Entry 6EEW (X-ray diffraction, 2.05 A resolution); this record covers chains A and B.

# Chain A (and B)
Molecule: Aromatic-L-amino-acid decarboxylase
From: Catharanthus roseus
Notes: EC 4.1.1.28; chain B of this document is another copy of the same molecule, construct and numbering; everything in this record applies to it too
Reference sequence: P17770 (DDC_CATRO); residues 1-500 here = UniProt positions 1-500
Chain sequence (500 residues; numbered 1 to 500; the number before each row is that of its first residue):
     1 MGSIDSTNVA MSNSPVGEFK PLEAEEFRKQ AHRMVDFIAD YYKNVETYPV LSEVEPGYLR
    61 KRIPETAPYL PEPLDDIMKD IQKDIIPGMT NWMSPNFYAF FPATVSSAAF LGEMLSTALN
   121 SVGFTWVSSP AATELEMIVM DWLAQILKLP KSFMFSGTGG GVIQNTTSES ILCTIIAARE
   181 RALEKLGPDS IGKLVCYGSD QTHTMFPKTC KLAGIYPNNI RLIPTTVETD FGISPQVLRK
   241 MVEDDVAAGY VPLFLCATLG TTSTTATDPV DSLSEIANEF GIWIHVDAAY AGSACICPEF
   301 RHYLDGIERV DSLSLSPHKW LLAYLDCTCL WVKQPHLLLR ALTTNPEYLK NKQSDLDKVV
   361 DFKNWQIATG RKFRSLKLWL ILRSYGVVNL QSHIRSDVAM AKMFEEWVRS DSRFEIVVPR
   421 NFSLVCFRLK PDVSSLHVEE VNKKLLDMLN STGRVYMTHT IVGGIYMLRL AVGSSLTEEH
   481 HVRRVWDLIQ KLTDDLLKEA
Not modelled in the structure: 1-18, 498-500 (chain B: 1-18, 346-356, 498-500)
Construct notes: conflict A401 (Gly in P17770)
Modified / non-standard residues: K319 ((2S)-2-amino-6-[[3-hydroxy-2-methyl-5-(phosphonooxymethyl)pyridin-4-yl]methylideneamino]hexanoic acid; LLP)
Metal / ion sites: Ca2+ near D397 (its only coordinating residue here)
Residues lining bound ligands:
  - tryptophan (TRP), molecule 1: W92, F100, F101, T262, H318, K319
  - tryptophan (TRP), molecule 2: V122, F124, T369, G370
Swiss-Prot annotation at these positions:
  - binding site (L-tryptophan): P102, H203, H318, Y348
  - binding site (pyridoxal 5'-phosphate): S168, T262
  - modified residue: K319 (N6-(pyridoxal phosphate)lysine)
  - mutagenesis: Y348 (Y348F: Acquires the capacity to produce indole-3-acetaldehyde from tryptophan), G370 (G370S: Acquires the capacity to produce dopamine from L-dopa and increased accumulation of phenylethylamine by gating indolic versus phenolic substrates)
From the paper describing this entry:
  - binding site for tryptophan: W92, F100, F101, P102, A103, V122, F124, H318, K319, L325, T369, G370
  - specificity-determining residues: A103 (proposed by the authors, not directly observed)
  - catalytic residues: D287
  - conformationally variable residues (loop rearrangement): D200 to M205, L342 to D361
  - catalytic residues: H203, Y348 (proposed by the authors, not directly observed)
  - conformationally variable residues (order/disorder transition): P346 to K350 (from molecular simulation)

# Interface between chain A and chain B
Pairs across the interface (286; chain A residue first):
  F19(A) - Y385(B)  hydrophobic
  F19(A) - N389(B)
  F19(A) - H393(B)
  K20(A) - E478(B)  salt bridge
  P21(A) - V105(B)
  P21(A) - S106(B)
  P21(A) - S107(B)  hydrogen bond (backbone-backbone)
  P21(A) - Y385(B)  hydrogen bond (backbone-side chain)
  L22(A) - Y42(B)
  L22(A) - V105(B)  hydrophobic
  L22(A) - L476(B)
  E25(A) - K43(B)  salt bridge
  F27(A) - I38(B)  hydrophobic
  F27(A) - S107(B)
  F27(A) - F110(B)  hydrophobic
  R28(A) - V35(B)
  R28(A) - D36(B)  salt bridge
  R28(A) - A39(B)
  R28(A) - D40(B)  salt bridge
  Q30(A) - S107(B)  hydrogen bond
  Q30(A) - L111(B)
  A31(A) - V35(B)  hydrophobic
  A31(A) - L111(B)  hydrophobic
  H32(A) - H32(B)  hydrogen bond
  H32(A) - V35(B)
  H32(A) - D36(B)  salt bridge
  M34(A) - L111(B)  hydrophobic
  M34(A) - L115(B)  hydrophobic
  V35(A) - R28(B)
  V35(A) - A31(B)  hydrophobic
  V35(A) - H32(B)
  V35(A) - V35(B)  hydrophobic
  V35(A) - M114(B)  hydrophobic
  D36(A) - R28(B)  salt bridge
  D36(A) - H32(B)  salt bridge
  F37(A) - L115(B)  hydrophobic
  I38(A) - F27(B)  hydrophobic
  I38(A) - M114(B)
  I38(A) - L115(B)
  I38(A) - A118(B)  hydrophobic
  A39(A) - A24(B)
  A39(A) - R28(B)
  D40(A) - R28(B)  salt bridge
  Y41(A) - L119(B)  hydrophobic
  Y42(A) - F27(B)  hydrophobic
  Y42(A) - A118(B)  hydrogen bond (side chain-backbone)
  K43(A) - E25(B)  salt bridge
  V54(A) - W126(B)
  V54(A) - P130(B)  hydrophobic
  E55(A) - W126(B)
  E55(A) - E134(B)
  P56(A) - W126(B)
  P56(A) - E134(B)
  P56(A) - K358(B)
  P56(A) - V359(B)  hydrophobic
  G57(A) - E134(B)  hydrogen bond (backbone-side chain)
  G57(A) - V359(B)
  Y58(A) - A131(B)
  Y58(A) - E134(B)  hydrogen bond (backbone-side chain)
  L59(A) - E134(B)  hydrogen bond (backbone-side chain)
  L59(A) - L135(B)
  L59(A) - I138(B)
  R60(A) - E134(B)
  R60(A) - I138(B)
  I63(A) - L135(B)  hydrophobic
  I63(A) - W142(B)  hydrophobic
  I63(A) - W379(B)
  P64(A) - W142(B)  hydrogen bond (backbone-side chain)
  E65(A) - W142(B)  hydrogen bond (backbone-side chain)
  E65(A) - Q145(B)  hydrogen bond (backbone-side chain)
  T66(A) - W142(B)
  T66(A) - Q145(B)
  A67(A) - W142(B)  hydrophobic
  P68(A) - G386(B)
  P68(A) - V387(B)  hydrogen bond (backbone-backbone)
  Y69(A) - G386(B)
  Y69(A) - V387(B)  hydrogen bond (backbone-backbone)
  Y69(A) - V388(B)  hydrogen bond (backbone-backbone)
  L70(A) - V388(B)  hydrophobic
  P71(A) - R383(B)
  P71(A) - S384(B)
  P71(A) - Y385(B)
  E72(A) - R383(B)  salt bridge
  E72(A) - S384(B)
  L74(A) - L111(B)  hydrophobic
  I77(A) - L380(B)  hydrophobic
  I77(A) - R383(B)
  I77(A) - S384(B)
  D80(A) - R383(B)  salt bridge
  I81(A) - L115(B)  hydrophobic
  I81(A) - W379(B)  hydrophobic
  I85(A) - A131(B)
  I85(A) - F373(B)  hydrophobic
  I85(A) - W379(B)  hydrophobic
  G88(A) - P130(B)
  G88(A) - A131(B)  hydrogen bond (backbone-backbone)
  M89(A) - L119(B)  hydrophobic
  M89(A) - S121(B)
  M89(A) - S129(B)  hydrogen bond
  M89(A) - F373(B)  hydrophobic
  T90(A) - V127(B)  hydrogen bond (side chain-backbone)
  T90(A) - S128(B)
  T90(A) - S129(B)  hydrogen bond (backbone-side chain)
  W92(A) - N120(B)
  W92(A) - S121(B)
  W92(A) - V122(B)
  W92(A) - F124(B)  hydrophobic
  W92(A) - S128(B)  hydrogen bond (side chain-backbone)
  M93(A) - A118(B)
  M93(A) - L119(B)
  M93(A) - N120(B)
  F100(A) - F124(B)  hydrophobic
  A103(A) - N120(B)  hydrogen bond (backbone-side chain)
  V105(A) - P21(B)
  V105(A) - L22(B)  hydrophobic
  V105(A) - N120(B)
  S106(A) - P21(B)
  S107(A) - P21(B)  hydrogen bond (backbone-backbone)
  S107(A) - F27(B)
  S107(A) - Q30(B)  hydrogen bond
  F110(A) - F27(B)  hydrophobic
  F110(A) - M114(B)
  F110(A) - T117(B)
  F110(A) - A118(B)
  L111(A) - Q30(B)
  L111(A) - A31(B)  hydrophobic
  L111(A) - M34(B)  hydrophobic
  L111(A) - L74(B)  hydrophobic
  E113(A) - T117(B)
  M114(A) - V35(B)  hydrophobic
  M114(A) - I38(B)
  M114(A) - F110(B)
  M114(A) - M114(B)  hydrophobic
  L115(A) - I81(B)  hydrophobic
  T117(A) - F110(B)
  T117(A) - Y324(B)
  A118(A) - I38(B)  hydrophobic
  A118(A) - Y42(B)  hydrogen bond (backbone-side chain)
  A118(A) - M93(B)
  A118(A) - F110(B)
  L119(A) - Y41(B)
  L119(A) - M89(B)  hydrophobic
  L119(A) - M93(B)
  N120(A) - W92(B)
  N120(A) - M93(B)
  N120(A) - A103(B)  hydrogen bond (side chain-backbone)
  N120(A) - V105(B)
  N120(A) - Y324(B)
  N120(A) - L325(B)  hydrogen bond (side chain-backbone)
  S121(A) - M89(B)
  S121(A) - W92(B)
  V122(A) - W92(B)  hydrophobic
  V122(A) - L325(B)  hydrophobic
  F124(A) - W92(B)  hydrophobic
  F124(A) - F100(B)  hydrophobic
  W126(A) - V54(B)
  W126(A) - E55(B)
  W126(A) - P56(B)
  V127(A) - T90(B)  hydrogen bond (backbone-side chain)
  S128(A) - T90(B)
  S128(A) - W92(B)  hydrogen bond (backbone-side chain)
  S129(A) - M89(B)
  S129(A) - T90(B)  hydrogen bond (side chain-backbone)
  P130(A) - V54(B)  hydrophobic
  P130(A) - G88(B)
  A131(A) - Y58(B)
  A131(A) - I85(B)
  A131(A) - G88(B)  hydrogen bond (backbone-backbone)
  E134(A) - E55(B)
  E134(A) - P56(B)
  E134(A) - G57(B)  hydrogen bond (side chain-backbone)
  E134(A) - Y58(B)  hydrogen bond (side chain-backbone)
  E134(A) - L59(B)  hydrogen bond (side chain-backbone)
  E134(A) - R60(B)
  L135(A) - L59(B)
  L135(A) - I63(B)  hydrophobic
  M137(A) - R60(B)
  I138(A) - L59(B)
  I138(A) - R60(B)
  I138(A) - I63(B)  hydrophobic
  D141(A) - R60(B)  salt bridge
  W142(A) - I63(B)  hydrophobic
  W142(A) - P64(B)  hydrogen bond (side chain-backbone)
  W142(A) - E65(B)
  W142(A) - T66(B)
  W142(A) - A67(B)  hydrophobic
  W142(A) - P68(B)
  Q145(A) - E65(B)  hydrogen bond (side chain-backbone)
  Q145(A) - T66(B)
  I146(A) - A67(B)  hydrophobic
  T166(A) - A368(B)
  S168(A) - I367(B)
  S168(A) - A368(B)
  S168(A) - T369(B)
  L172(A) - I367(B)  hydrophobic
  I176(A) - L212(B)
  R179(A) - K211(B)  hydrogen bond (side chain-backbone)
  R179(A) - L212(B)  hydrogen bond (side chain-backbone)
  R179(A) - G214(B)
  E180(A) - K211(B)
  P188(A) - Y216(B)
  D189(A) - Y216(B)  hydrogen bond
  P207(A) - T344(B)
  K208(A) - L342(B)
  K208(A) - T344(B)
  K208(A) - K363(B)  hydrogen bond (side chain-backbone)
  K208(A) - Q366(B)  hydrogen bond (side chain-backbone)
  K208(A) - I367(B)  hydrogen bond (side chain-backbone)
  K208(A) - A368(B)
  K211(A) - R179(B)  hydrogen bond (backbone-side chain)
  K211(A) - E180(B)
  K211(A) - R340(B)  hydrogen bond (side chain-backbone)
  K211(A) - A341(B)  hydrogen bond (side chain-backbone)
  K211(A) - T343(B)  hydrogen bond (side chain-backbone)
  L212(A) - I176(B)
  L212(A) - R179(B)  hydrogen bond (backbone-side chain)
  L212(A) - L342(B)  hydrophobic
  G214(A) - R179(B)
  Y216(A) - P188(B)  hydrogen bond (side chain-backbone)
  Y216(A) - D189(B)  hydrogen bond
  Y216(A) - I191(B)
  K319(A) - A368(B)
  K319(A) - T369(B)
  K319(A) - G370(B)
  L322(A) - P21(B)  hydrophobic
  Y324(A) - T117(B)
  Y324(A) - A118(B)  hydrophobic
  Y324(A) - N120(B)
  L325(A) - N120(B)  hydrogen bond (backbone-side chain)
  L325(A) - V122(B)  hydrophobic
  L325(A) - K372(B)  hydrogen bond (backbone-side chain)
  R340(A) - K211(B)  hydrogen bond (backbone-side chain)
  A341(A) - K211(B)
  L342(A) - K208(B)  hydrogen bond (backbone-side chain)
  L342(A) - L212(B)  hydrophobic
  T343(A) - K211(B)  hydrogen bond (backbone-side chain)
  T344(A) - P207(B)
  T344(A) - K208(B)
  T344(A) - K211(B)
  L349(A) - K211(B)
  K358(A) - P56(B)
  V359(A) - P56(B)  hydrophobic
  V359(A) - G57(B)
  K363(A) - K208(B)  hydrogen bond (backbone-side chain)
  Q366(A) - K208(B)  hydrogen bond (backbone-side chain)
  I367(A) - S168(B)
  I367(A) - L172(B)  hydrophobic
  I367(A) - K208(B)
  I367(A) - L212(B)  hydrophobic
  I367(A) - I367(B)  hydrophobic
  A368(A) - T166(B)
  A368(A) - S168(B)
  A368(A) - K208(B)
  A368(A) - K319(B)
  T369(A) - S168(B)
  T369(A) - K319(B)
  G370(A) - K319(B)
  R371(A) - L325(B)
  K372(A) - E113(B)  salt bridge
  K372(A) - L325(B)  hydrogen bond (side chain-backbone)
  K372(A) - D326(B)
  F373(A) - I85(B)  hydrophobic
  F373(A) - M89(B)  hydrophobic
  W379(A) - I81(B)  hydrophobic
  W379(A) - I85(B)  hydrophobic
  L382(A) - P68(B)
  R383(A) - P71(B)
  R383(A) - E72(B)  salt bridge
  R383(A) - I77(B)
  R383(A) - D80(B)  salt bridge
  S384(A) - P71(B)
  S384(A) - I77(B)
  Y385(A) - F19(B)  hydrophobic
  Y385(A) - P21(B)  hydrogen bond (side chain-backbone)
  Y385(A) - P71(B)
  G386(A) - P68(B)
  G386(A) - Y69(B)
  G386(A) - L70(B)
  V387(A) - P68(B)  hydrogen bond (backbone-backbone)
  V387(A) - Y69(B)  hydrogen bond (backbone-backbone)
  V388(A) - Y69(B)  hydrogen bond (backbone-backbone)
  N389(A) - F19(B)
  N389(A) - P71(B)
  H393(A) - F19(B)
  L476(A) - L22(B)
  E478(A) - K20(B)  salt bridge
Other interface residues (no listed pair), chain A (143 interface residues in all): A24, L51, D76, T104, A108, A132, F155, S156, N165, E169, I191, A213, P217, D326, N364, L380, Y456, S475
Other interface residues (no listed pair), chain B (135 interface residues in all): F37, L51, D76, T104, I146, N165, E169, A213, L322, R371, L382, Q391, Y456, S475

# Summary
The interface between chain A and chain B involves 143 residues on one side and 135 on the other; the contacts
include 59 hydrogen bonds and 16 salt bridges. Polar pairs include K20(A)-E478(B), E25(A)-K43(B) and
R28(A)-D36(B). From the paper: catalytic residues D287(A), H203(A) and Y348(A); a binding site for tryptophan
at W92(A), F100(A) and F101(A) among others.
Both chains are Aromatic-L-amino-acid decarboxylase (Catharanthus roseus). Entry 6EEW (Crystal structure of
Catharanthus roseus tryptophan decarboxylase in complex with L-tryptophan) was determined by X-ray diffraction
(same publication as 6EEI, 6EEM and 6EEQ).
